3J16 - chains K and H of the 12 polymer chains in the assembly; structure by electron microscopy, 7.20 A resolution (low resolution: residue-level contacts below are approximate; hydrogen-bond / salt-bridge calls are withheld).

# Chain K
Molecule: 18S ribosomal RNA
Organism: Saccharomyces cerevisiae
Sequence (155 nucleotides; numbered 1227 to 3039; 1658 numbers in that range are skipped by the numbering (no residue carries them; nothing is unmodelled there); the number before each row is that of its first residue):
  1227 CCGGACGGUG GCCAUGGAAG UCGGAAUCCG CUAAGGAGUG UGUAACAACU CACCGGC
  2250 GGAGUAACUA UGACUCUC
  2283 GCCUCGUCAU CUAAUUA
  2833 AGUCAAGCGU UCAUAGCGAC AUU
  2918 GAUUGUUCAC CCACU
  3015 GAACUUAGUA CGAGAGGAAC AGUUC

# Chain H
Protein: 60S ribosomal protein L11
Organism: Saccharomyces cerevisiae
UniProtKB: P0CX53 (RL12A_YEAST); residues 1-165 here = UniProt positions 1-165
Sequence (165 residues; numbered 1 to 165; the number before each row is that of its first residue):
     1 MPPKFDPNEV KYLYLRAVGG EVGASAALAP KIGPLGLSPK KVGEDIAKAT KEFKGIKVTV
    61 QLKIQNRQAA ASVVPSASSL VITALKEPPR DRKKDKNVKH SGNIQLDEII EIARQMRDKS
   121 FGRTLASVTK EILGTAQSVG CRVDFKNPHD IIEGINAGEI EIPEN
Disordered / not traced: 1-6, 145-165
Curated features (UniProtKB/Swiss-Prot):
  - modified residue: Pro2 (N,N-dimethylproline), Lys4 (N6,N6,N6-trimethyllysine), Lys11 (N6,N6,N6-trimethyllysine), Ser25 (Phosphoserine), Ser38 (Phosphoserine), Arg67 (N5-methylarginine)
  - cross-link (Glycyl lysine isopeptide (Lys-Gly)): Lys130 (interchain with G-Cter in ubiquitin), Lys146 (interchain with G-Cter in ubiquitin)
  - mutagenesis: Arg67 (R67K: Abolishes monomethylation by RMT2)

# Interface between chain K and chain H
Pairs across the interface (54; chain K residue first):
  G1233(K) - Glu131(H)
  G1234(K) - Met116(H)
  G1234(K) - Glu131(H)
  G1234(K) - Gly134(H)
  G1234(K) - Thr135(H)
  U1235(K) - Ser78(H)
  U1235(K) - Met116(H)
  U1235(K) - Thr135(H)
  G1236(K) - Leu15(H)
  G1236(K) - Arg16(H)
  G1236(K) - Ala17(H)
  G1236(K) - Val18(H)
  G1236(K) - Lys57(H)
  G1237(K) - Ser78(H)
  G1237(K) - Thr135(H)
  G1237(K) - Gln137(H)
  C1238(K) - Ile56(H)
  C1238(K) - Ser78(H)
  C1238(K) - Ser138(H)
  C1239(K) - Ile82(H)
  C1239(K) - Asn97(H)
  C1239(K) - Val98(H)
  A1240(K) - Asp91(H)
  A1240(K) - Lys94(H)
  A1240(K) - Asn97(H)
  A1240(K) - Val98(H)
  U1241(K) - Lys54(H)
  U1241(K) - Gly55(H)
  U1241(K) - Lys93(H)
  U1241(K) - Lys94(H)
  G1242(K) - Lys93(H)
  G1243(K) - Val18(H)
  G1243(K) - Gly20(H)
  A1244(K) - Val18(H)
  A1244(K) - Gly19(H)
  A1245(K) - Ala17(H)
  A1245(K) - Val18(H)
  G1250(K) - Asn97(H)
  A1252(K) - Gln137(H)
  C1254(K) - Gly134(H)
  C1255(K) - Lys130(H)
  C1255(K) - Glu131(H)
  G1256(K) - Ala126(H)
  G1256(K) - Ser127(H)
  G1256(K) - Lys130(H)
  C1257(K) - Phe121(H)
  C1257(K) - Arg123(H)
  C1257(K) - Ser127(H)
  U1258(K) - Phe121(H)
  A1263(K) - Gly134(H)
  A1263(K) - Thr135(H)
  A1263(K) - Gln137(H)
  A1271(K) - Ala17(H)
  A1271(K) - Val18(H)
Other interface residues (no listed pair), chain K (23 interface residues in all): C1272
Other interface residues (no listed pair), chain H (34 interface residues in all): Ser76, Ala77, Asp95, Lys119, Ser120, Gly122

# In short
The interface between chain K and chain H involves 23 residues on one side and 34 on the other. From UniProt:
one mutagenesis site on chain H.
Here chain K is 18S ribosomal RNA and chain H is 60S ribosomal protein L11, both from Saccharomyces
cerevisiae. Entry 3J16 (Models of ribosome-bound Dom34p and Rli1p and their ribosomal binding partners) was
determined by electron microscopy together with 3J15 from the same study.
